PDB entry 5XRZ | X-ray diffraction, 3.60 A resolution | chains B and L of the 12 polymer chains in the assembly

Chain B:
Name: DNA repair protein RAD52 homolog
Source organism: Homo sapiens
UniProtKB: P43351 (RAD52_HUMAN); residues 1-212 here = UniProt positions 1-212
Amino-acid sequence (215 residues; row label = number of the first residue in the row; numbers below 1 keep their minus sign (Gly-2 is residue -2)):
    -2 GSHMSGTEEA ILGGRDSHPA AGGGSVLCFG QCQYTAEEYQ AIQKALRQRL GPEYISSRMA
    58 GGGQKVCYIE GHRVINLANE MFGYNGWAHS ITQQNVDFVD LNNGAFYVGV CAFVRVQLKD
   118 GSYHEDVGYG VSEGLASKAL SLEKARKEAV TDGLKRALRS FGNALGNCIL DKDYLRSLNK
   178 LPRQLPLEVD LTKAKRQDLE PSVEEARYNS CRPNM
Unresolved in the structure: -2 to 24, 209-212
Construct notes: expression tag (-2 to 0); engineered mutation Ala102 (Lys in P43351), Ala133 (Lys in P43351)
Bound ions: K+ near Glu140 (its only coordinating residue here)
Swiss-Prot annotation at these positions:
  - DNA-binding region: Lys152 to Arg156
  - modified residue: Tyr104 (Phosphotyrosine), Ser199 (Phosphoserine)
  - mutagenesis: Arg55 (R55A: Abolishes ssDNA-binding), Tyr65 (Y65A: Moderately defective in both ss and dsDNA-binding), Lys152 (K152A: Abolishes ssDNA-binding), Arg153 (R153A: Moderately defective in both ss and dsDNA-binding), Arg156 (R156A: Moderately defective in both ss and dsDNA-binding)
What the authors report for this chain:
  - binding site for ssDNA (chain L): Arg55, Val63, Lys152, Arg153, Arg156
  - mutagenesis - K152A, R153A, R156A: decreased catalytic activity
  - mutagenesis - R55A: decreased catalytic activity on DNA annealing
  - mutagenesis - R55A/K152A: decreased binding to ssDNA

Chain L:
Molecule: ssDNA
Sequence (40 nucleotides; each row starts with the number of its first residue):
     1 TTTTTTTTTT TTTTTTTTCC CTTTTTTTTT TTTTTTTTTT
Bound ions: K+ site 1: DT1 (shared with 1 residue of chain K); K+ site 2: DT12 (shared with 1 residue of chain C); K+ site 3: DT16, DT17 (shared with 1 residue of chain D); K+ site 4: DT25 (shared with 1 residue of chain F); K+ site 5: DT37 (shared with 1 residue of chain I)

How chain B and chain L interact:
Contacting residue pairs - 22 pairs, chain B then chain L:
  Arg55(B) - DT4(L)  phosphate contact
  Arg55(B) - DT5(L)  hydrogen bond to the sugar
  Val63(B) - DT4(L)  base contact
  Tyr65(B) - DT5(L)  phosphate contact
  Tyr65(B) - DT6(L)  phosphate contact
  Ile66(B) - DT6(L)  phosphate contact
  Glu67(B) - DT6(L)  phosphate contact
  Gly68(B) - DT6(L)  phosphate contact
  Lys141(B) - DT6(L)  base contact
  Lys144(B) - DT8(L)  salt bridge to the phosphate
  Glu145(B) - DT6(L)  sugar contact
  Thr148(B) - DT6(L)  phosphate contact
  Thr148(B) - DT7(L)  hydrogen bond to the phosphate
  Asp149(B) - DT4(L)  phosphate contact
  Asp149(B) - DT5(L)  phosphate contact
  Lys152(B) - DT5(L)  salt bridge to the phosphate
  Lys152(B) - DT6(L)  salt bridge to the phosphate
  Arg153(B) - DT3(L)  salt bridge to the phosphate
  Arg153(B) - DT4(L)  salt bridge to the phosphate
  Arg156(B) - DT4(L)  salt bridge to the phosphate
  Leu167(B) - DT3(L)  phosphate contact
  Leu167(B) - DT4(L)  base contact
Also at the interface, not in a pair above, chain B (17 interface residues in all): Ala57, Glu140

Summary:
Chain B and chain L form an interface of 17 and 6 residues respectively; the contacts include 2 hydrogen bonds
and 6 salt bridges. Polar pairs include Arg55(B)-DT5(L), Thr148(B)-DT7(L) and Lys144(B)-DT8(L). The paper
reports a binding site for ssDNA (chain L) at Arg55(B), Val63(B) and Lys152(B) among others; K152A, R153A and
R156A of chain B reduce catalytic activity; 5 substitutions were tested in all.
Chain B is DNA repair protein RAD52 homolog (Homo sapiens) and chain L is ssDNA; the structure, Structure of a
ssDNA bound to the inner DNA binding site of RAD52, was determined by X-ray diffraction together with 5XS0
from the same study.
